PDB entry 5E4J | X-ray diffraction, 2.54 A resolution | chain A

== Chain A ==
Name: Acetylcholinesterase
From: Torpedo californica
Notes: EC 3.1.1.7
UniProtKB: P04058 (ACES_TORCA), isoform P04058-2; residues 4-535 here correspond to UniProt positions 25-556 (UniProt number = residue number + 21)
Sequence (532 residues; numbered 4 to 535; the number before each row is that of its first residue):
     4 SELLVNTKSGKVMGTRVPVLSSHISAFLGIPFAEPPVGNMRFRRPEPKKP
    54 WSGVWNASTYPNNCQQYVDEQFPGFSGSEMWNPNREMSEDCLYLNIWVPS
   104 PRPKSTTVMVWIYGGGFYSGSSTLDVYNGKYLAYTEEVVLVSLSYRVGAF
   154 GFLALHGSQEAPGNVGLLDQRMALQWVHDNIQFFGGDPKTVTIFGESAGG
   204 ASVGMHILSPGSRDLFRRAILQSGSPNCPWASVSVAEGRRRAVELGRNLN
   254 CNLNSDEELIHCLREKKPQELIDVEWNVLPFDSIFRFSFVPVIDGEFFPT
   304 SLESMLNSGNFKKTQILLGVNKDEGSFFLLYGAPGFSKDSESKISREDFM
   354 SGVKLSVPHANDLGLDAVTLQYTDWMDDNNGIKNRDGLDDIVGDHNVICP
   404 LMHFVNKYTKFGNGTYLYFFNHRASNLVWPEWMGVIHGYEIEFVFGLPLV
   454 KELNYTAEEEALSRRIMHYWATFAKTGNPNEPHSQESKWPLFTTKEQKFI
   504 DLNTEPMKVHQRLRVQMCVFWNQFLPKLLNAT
Swiss-Prot annotation at these positions:
  - active site: Ser200 (Acyl-ester intermediate), Glu327 (Charge relay system), His440 (Charge relay system)
  - glycosylation (N-linked (GlcNAc...) asparagine): Asn59, Asn416, Asn457, Asn533
Disulfides: Cys67-Cys94, Cys254-Cys265, Cys402-Cys521
Glycans and other covalent adducts: N-acetylglucosamine (NAG) linked to Asn59, Asn416, Asn457
Ligand contacts: decamethonium ion (DME): Tyr70, Trp84, Gly117, Gly118, Tyr121, Glu199, Ser200, Trp279, Phe330, Phe331, Tyr334, His440, Gly441
Reported in the primary citation:
  - binding site for decamethonium ion: Tyr70, Trp84, Tyr121, Trp279, Phe330, Phe331
  - catalytic residues: Ser200, His440 (citing earlier work)

== Overview ==
Chain A binds decamethonium ion. Covalently linked N-acetylglucosamine: at Asn59, Asn416 and Asn457. From
UniProt: 3 active-site residues. From the paper: catalytic residues Ser200 and His440; a binding site for
decamethonium ion at Tyr70, Trp84 and Tyr121 among others.
Chain A is Acetylcholinesterase (Torpedo californica); the structure, Acetylcholinesterase Methylene Blue no
PEG, was determined by X-ray diffraction, deposited together with 5DLP, 5E2I and 5E4T.
